Entry 2Q9I (X-ray diffraction, 2.80 A resolution); this record covers chains A and C of the 5 polymer chains in the assembly.

[Chain A]
Molecule: Fibrinogen alpha chain
From: Homo sapiens
UniProt: P02671 (FIBA_HUMAN); residues 111-197 here correspond to UniProt positions 130-216 (UniProt number = residue number + 19)
Amino-acid sequence (87 residues; row label = number of the first residue in the row):
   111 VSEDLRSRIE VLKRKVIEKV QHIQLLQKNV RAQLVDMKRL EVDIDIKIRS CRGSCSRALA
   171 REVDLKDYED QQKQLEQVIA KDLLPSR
Unresolved in the structure: 111-125, 193-197

[Chain C]
Molecule: Fibrinogen, gamma polypeptide
From: Homo sapiens
UniProt: Q53Y18 (Q53Y18_HUMAN); residues 88-411 here correspond to UniProt positions 114-437 (UniProt number = residue number + 26)
Amino-acid sequence (324 residues; each row starts with the number of its first residue):
    88 KMLEEIMKYE ASILTHDSSI RYLQEIYNSN NQKIVNLKEK VAQLEAQCQE PCKDTVQIHD
   148 ITGKDCQDIA NKGAKQSGLY FIKPLKANQQ FLVYCEIDGS GNGWTVFQKR LDGSVDFKKN
   208 WIQYKEGFGH LSPTGTTEFW LGNEKIHLIS TQSAIPYALR VELEDWNGRT STADYAMFKV
   268 GPEADKYRLT YAYFAGGDAG DAFDGFDFGD DPSDKFFTSH NGMQFSTWDN DNDKFEGNCA
   328 EQDGSGWWMN KCHAGHLNGV YYQGGTYSKA STPNGYDNGI IWATWKTRWY SMKKTTMKII
   388 PFNRLTIGEG QQHHLGGAKQ AGDV
Unresolved in the structure: 88-101, 394-411
Cystine bridges: Cys153-Cys182, Cys326-Cys339
Bound ions: Ca2+ site 1: Asp294, Asp298, Asp301; Ca2+ site 2: Asp318, Asp320, Phe322, Gly324

[Chain A / chain C interface]
Disulfides between the chains: Cys161(A)-Cys135(C)
Contacting residue pairs (27; chain A residue first):
  Lys129(A) - Asp104(C)  salt bridge
  Lys129(A) - Ile107(C)
  His132(A) - Ile107(C)
  His132(A) - Gln111(C)  hydrogen bond
  Ile133(A) - Ile107(C)  hydrophobic
  Leu136(A) - Leu110(C)
  Leu136(A) - Gln111(C)
  Asn139(A) - Tyr114(C)  hydrogen bond
  Val140(A) - Tyr114(C)  hydrophobic
  Gln143(A) - Tyr114(C)  hydrogen bond (side chain-backbone)
  Gln143(A) - Asn117(C)  hydrogen bond
  Gln143(A) - Asn118(C)
  Gln143(A) - Ile121(C)
  Asp146(A) - Ile121(C)
  Asp146(A) - Lys125(C)  salt bridge
  Leu150(A) - Ile121(C)  hydrophobic
  Leu150(A) - Lys125(C)
  Ile154(A) - Leu124(C)  hydrophobic
  Ile154(A) - Val128(C)  hydrophobic
  Lys157(A) - Val128(C)
  Lys157(A) - Glu132(C)  salt bridge
  Ser160(A) - Cys135(C)
  Cys161(A) - Cys135(C)  disulfide
  Gly163(A) - Cys139(C)
  Ser164(A) - Cys135(C)
  Ser164(A) - Glu137(C)  hydrogen bond (side chain-backbone)
  Cys165(A) - Cys135(C)  hydrophobic
Interface residues without a listed pair, chain A (19 interface residues in all): Met147, Asp153, Ile158
Interface residues without a listed pair, chain C (20 interface residues in all): His103, Leu131, Gln134, Gln136, Pro138

[Overview]
19 residues of chain A and 20 residues of chain C are in contact; the contacts include 1 disulfide bond, 5
hydrogen bonds and 3 salt bridges. Among the polar pairs are Lys129(A)-Asp104(C), Asp146(A)-Lys125(C) and
Lys157(A)-Glu132(C).
Chain A is Fibrinogen alpha chain and chain C is Fibrinogen, gamma polypeptide, both from Homo sapiens; the
structure, Crystal Structure of D-Dimer from Human Fibrin Complexed with Met-His-Arg-Pro-Tyr-amide, was
determined by X-ray diffraction together with 2Z4E from the same study.
